Entry 4PJH (X-ray diffraction, 2.00 A resolution); this record covers chains A and E of the 4 polymer chains in the assembly.

[Chain A]
Molecule: Major histocompatibility complex class I-related gene protein
Source organism: Homo sapiens
Reference sequence: Q95460 (HMR1_HUMAN); residues 1-270 here correspond to UniProt positions 23-292 (UniProt number = residue number + 22)
Amino-acid sequence (271 residues; row label = number of the first residue in the row; numbering starts at 0):
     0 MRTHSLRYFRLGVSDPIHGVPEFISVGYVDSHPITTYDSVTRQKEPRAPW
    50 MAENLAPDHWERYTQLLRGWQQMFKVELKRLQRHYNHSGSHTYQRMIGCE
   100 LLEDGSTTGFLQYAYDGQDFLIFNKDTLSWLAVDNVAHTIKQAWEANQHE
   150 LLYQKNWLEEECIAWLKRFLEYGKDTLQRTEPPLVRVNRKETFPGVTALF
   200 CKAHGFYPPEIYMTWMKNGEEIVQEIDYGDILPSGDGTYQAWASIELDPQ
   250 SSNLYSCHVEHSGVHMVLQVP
Unresolved in the structure: 0, 18, 247-252, 270
Disulfide bonds: Cys98-Cys161, Cys200-Cys256
Glycans and other covalent adducts: Acetyl 6-formylpterin (30W) linked to Lys43
Construct notes: initiating methionine (0); engineered mutation Ser261 (Cys283 in Q95460)
Ligand contacts: Acetyl 6-formylpterin (30W; N-(6-formyl-4-oxo-3,4-dihydropteridin-2-yl)acetamide): Tyr7, Arg9, Thr34, Tyr62, Leu66, Trp69, Arg94, Ile96, Tyr152, Trp156
UniProt features mapped onto this chain:
  - binding site (5-(2-oxoethylideneamino)-6-(D-ribitylamino)uracil): Arg9, Ser24, Lys43, Arg94, Tyr152, Gln153
  - binding site (5-(2-oxopropylideneamino)-6-(D-ribitylamino)uracil): Arg9, Ser24, Lys43, Arg94, Tyr152, Gln153
  - binding site (7-hydroxy-6-methyl-8-(1-D-ribityl)lumazine): Arg9, Ser24, Lys43, Arg94, Tyr152, Gln153
  - binding site (8-(9H-purin-6-yl)-2-oxa-8-azabicyclo[3.3.1]nona-3,6-diene-4,6-dicarbaldehyde): Arg9, Lys43, His58, Arg94
  - binding site (2-amino-4-oxopteridine-6-carbaldehyde): Lys43
  - binding site (pyridoxal): Lys43
  - glycosylation: Asn85 (N-linked (GlcNAc...) asparagine)

[Chain E]
Molecule: TCR-alpha
Source organism: Homo sapiens
Amino-acid sequence (205 residues; row label = number of the first residue in the row; numbers below 1 keep their minus sign (His-1 is residue -1)):
    -1 HMGQNIDQPTEMTATEGAIVQINCTYQTSGFNGLFWYQQHAGEAPTFLSY
    49 NVLDGLEEKGRFSSFLSRSKGYSYLLLKELQMKDSASYLCAAMDSNYQLI
    99 WGAGTKLIIKPDIQNPDPAVYQLRDSKSSDKSVCLFTDFDSQTNVSQSKD
   149 SDVYITDKCVLDMRSMDFKSNSAVAWSNKSDFACANAFNNSIIPEDTFFP
   199 SPESS
Unresolved in the structure: -1 to 1, 125-128, 178-179, 200-203
Disulfide bonds: Cys22-Cys88, Cys132-Cys182
Metal / ion sites: Na+ near Ile4 (its only coordinating residue here)
What the authors report for this chain:
  - binding site for Acetyl 6-formylpterin: Tyr95

[Interface between chain A and chain E]
Residue-residue contacts (29; chain A residue first):
  Arg61(A) - Asn94(E)  hydrogen bond (side chain-backbone)
  Arg61(A) - Tyr95(E)  hydrogen bond (side chain-backbone)
  Arg61(A) - Gln96(E)
  Tyr62(A) - Ser93(E)  hydrogen bond (side chain-backbone)
  Tyr62(A) - Asn94(E)  hydrogen bond
  Leu65(A) - Asn94(E)
  Leu65(A) - Tyr95(E)  hydrophobic
  His148(A) - Tyr48(E)
  His148(A) - Glu55(E)  salt bridge
  Leu151(A) - Val50(E)
  Leu151(A) - Leu51(E)  hydrophobic
  Tyr152(A) - Asn30(E)
  Tyr152(A) - Tyr48(E)
  Tyr152(A) - Val50(E)
  Tyr152(A) - Tyr95(E)  hydrogen bond
  Lys154(A) - Leu51(E)
  Asn155(A) - Phe29(E)  hydrogen bond (side chain-backbone)
  Asn155(A) - Val50(E)
  Asn155(A) - Leu51(E)
  Asn155(A) - Arg66(E)  hydrogen bond
  Trp156(A) - Asn30(E)
  Trp156(A) - Tyr95(E)  hydrogen bond
  Glu159(A) - Arg66(E)
  Glu160(A) - Gly28(E)
  Glu160(A) - Phe29(E)  hydrogen bond (side chain-backbone)
  Glu160(A) - Asn30(E)
  Glu160(A) - Ser93(E)
  Trp164(A) - Ser93(E)
  Trp164(A) - Asn94(E)
Other interface residues (no listed pair), chain A (13 interface residues in all): Trp69
Other interface residues (no listed pair), chain E (13 interface residues in all): Phe45

[Summary]
Chain A and chain E each contribute 13 residues to their interface; the contacts include 9 hydrogen bonds and
1 salt bridge. Polar pairs include His148(A)-Glu55(E), Arg61(A)-Asn94(E) and Arg61(A)-Tyr95(E). Covalently
linked Acetyl 6-formylpterin: at Lys43(A). From the paper: a binding site for Acetyl 6-formylpterin at
Tyr95(E).
Here chain A is Major histocompatibility complex class I-related gene protein and chain E is TCR-alpha, both
from Homo sapiens. Entry 4PJH (Structure of human MR1-Ac-6-FP in complex with human MAIT B-G8 TCR) was
determined by X-ray diffraction (same publication as 4PJ5, 4PJ7, 4PJ8, 4PJ9, 4PJA, 4PJB and 7 further
entries).
